Entry 6YN2 (X-ray diffraction, 1.90 A resolution); this record covers chain A.

== Chain A ==
Name: Coelenterazine h 2-monooxygenase
From: Renilla reniformis
Notes: EC 1.13.12.5
Reference sequence: P27652 (LUCI_RENRE); residue numbers follow UniProt; this construct covers 1-311
Sequence (317 residues; each row starts with the number of its first residue):
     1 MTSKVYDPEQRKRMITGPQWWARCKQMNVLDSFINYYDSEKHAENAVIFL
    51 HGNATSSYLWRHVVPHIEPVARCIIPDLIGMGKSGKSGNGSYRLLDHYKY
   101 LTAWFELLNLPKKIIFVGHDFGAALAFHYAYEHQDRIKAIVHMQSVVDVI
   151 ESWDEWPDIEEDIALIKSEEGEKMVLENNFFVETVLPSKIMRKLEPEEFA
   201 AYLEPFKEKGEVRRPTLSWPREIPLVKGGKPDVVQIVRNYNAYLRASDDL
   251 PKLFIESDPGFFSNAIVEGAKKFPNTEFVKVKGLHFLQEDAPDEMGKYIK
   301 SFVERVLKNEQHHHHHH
Disordered / not traced: 1, 312-317
Differences from the reference sequence: conflict Thr-55 (Ala in P27652), Ala-124 (Cys in P27652), Ala-130 (Ser in P27652), Arg-136 (Lys in P27652), Met-143 (Ala in P27652), Val-185 (Met in P27652), Leu-253 (Met in P27652), Leu-287 (Ser in P27652); engineered mutation Phe-121 (Trp in P27652), Gln-144 (Glu in P27652); expression tag (312-317)
Metal / ion sites: K+: Gln-26 (shared with 2 residues of chain B)
Residues lining bound ligands: coelenteramide (CEI; N-[3-benzyl-5-(4-hydroxyphenyl)pyrazin-2-yl]-2-(4-hydroxyphenyl)acetamide): Asp-120, Phe-121, Gln-144, Ser-145, Val-146, Val-147, Asp-148, Ile-150, Trp-156, Ile-159, Asp-162, Ile-223, Pro-224, Phe-261, Phe-262, Ile-266, His-285
Swiss-Prot annotation at these positions:
  - binding site (substrate): Asp-162, His-285
What the authors report for this chain:
  - binding site for coelenteramide: Val-146, Ile-150, Trp-156, Ile-159, Asp-162, Val-185, Lys-189, Ile-223, Pro-224, Phe-261, Phe-262, Ile-266, His-285
  - mutagenesis - W121F/E144Q: decreased catalytic activity (proposed by the authors, not directly observed)

== In short ==
Bound to chain A: coelenteramide. Curated annotation (UniProt) lists substrate-binding residues Asp-162 and
His-285. The paper reports a binding site for coelenteramide at Val-146, Ile-150 and Trp-156 among others;
W121F/E144Q reduce catalytic activity.
Chain A is Coelenterazine h 2-monooxygenase (Renilla reniformis); the structure, Crystal structure of Renilla
reniformis luciferase variant RLuc8-W121F/E144Q in complex with a coelenteramide (the postcatalytic
enzyme-product ..., was determined by X-ray diffraction together with 6S6E and 6S97 from the same study.
